PDB entry 9O6S | electron microscopy, 21.00 A resolution (very low resolution: no residue pairs are listed; an interface is given only as per-side residue counts) | chains C and D of the 24 polymer chains in the assembly

Chain C:
Name: Prohibitin-2
Organism: Homo sapiens
UniProtKB: Q99623 (PHB2_HUMAN); numbering as in UniProt (aligned over 1-299)
Sequence (299 residues; each row starts with the number of its first residue):
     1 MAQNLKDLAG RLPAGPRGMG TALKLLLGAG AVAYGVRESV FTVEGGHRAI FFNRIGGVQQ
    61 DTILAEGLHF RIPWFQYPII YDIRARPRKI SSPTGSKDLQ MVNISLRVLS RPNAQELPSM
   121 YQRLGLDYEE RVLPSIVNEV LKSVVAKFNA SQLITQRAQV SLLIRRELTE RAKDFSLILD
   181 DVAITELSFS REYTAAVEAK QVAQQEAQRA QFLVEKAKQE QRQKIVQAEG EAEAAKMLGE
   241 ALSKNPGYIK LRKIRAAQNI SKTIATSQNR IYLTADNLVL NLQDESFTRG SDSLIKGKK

Chain D:
Name: Prohibitin 1
Organism: Homo sapiens
UniProtKB: P35232 (PHB1_HUMAN); residue numbers follow UniProt; this construct covers 1-272
Sequence (272 residues; each row starts with the number of its first residue):
     1 MAAKVFESIG KFGLALAVAG GVVNSALYNV DAGHRAVIFD RFRGVQDIVV GEGTHFLIPW
    61 VQKPIIFDCR SRPRNVPVIT GSKDLQNVNI TLRILFRPVA SQLPRIFTSI GEDYDERVLP
   121 SITTEILKSV VARFDAGELI TQRELVSRQV SDDLTERAAT FGLILDDVSL THLTFGKEFT
   181 EAVEAKQVAQ QEAERARFVV EKAEQQKKAA IISAEGDSKA AELIANSLAT AGDGLIELRK
   241 LEAAEDIAYQ LSRSRNITYL PAGQSVLLQL PQ

Interface between chain C and chain D:
At this resolution (21 A) residue pairs are not listed: 71 residues of chain C and 72 of chain D lie at the interface.

Summary:
The interface between chain C and chain D involves 71 residues on one side and 72 on the other.
Chain C is Prohibitin-2 and chain D is Prohibitin 1, both from Homo sapiens; the structure, Structure of the
human prohibitin complex in the closed state, was determined by electron microscopy, deposited together with
9O6T.
